4WQS - chains C and H of the 8 polymer chains in the assembly; structure by X-ray diffraction, 4.31 A resolution (low resolution: residue-level contacts below are approximate; hydrogen-bond / salt-bridge calls are withheld).

== Chain C ==
Protein: DNA-directed RNA polymerase subunit beta
Source organism: Thermus thermophilus HB8
Notes: EC 2.7.7.6
UniProt: Q8RQE9 (RPOB_THET8); residue numbers follow UniProt; this construct covers 1-1119
Sequence (1119 residues; row label = number of the first residue in the row):
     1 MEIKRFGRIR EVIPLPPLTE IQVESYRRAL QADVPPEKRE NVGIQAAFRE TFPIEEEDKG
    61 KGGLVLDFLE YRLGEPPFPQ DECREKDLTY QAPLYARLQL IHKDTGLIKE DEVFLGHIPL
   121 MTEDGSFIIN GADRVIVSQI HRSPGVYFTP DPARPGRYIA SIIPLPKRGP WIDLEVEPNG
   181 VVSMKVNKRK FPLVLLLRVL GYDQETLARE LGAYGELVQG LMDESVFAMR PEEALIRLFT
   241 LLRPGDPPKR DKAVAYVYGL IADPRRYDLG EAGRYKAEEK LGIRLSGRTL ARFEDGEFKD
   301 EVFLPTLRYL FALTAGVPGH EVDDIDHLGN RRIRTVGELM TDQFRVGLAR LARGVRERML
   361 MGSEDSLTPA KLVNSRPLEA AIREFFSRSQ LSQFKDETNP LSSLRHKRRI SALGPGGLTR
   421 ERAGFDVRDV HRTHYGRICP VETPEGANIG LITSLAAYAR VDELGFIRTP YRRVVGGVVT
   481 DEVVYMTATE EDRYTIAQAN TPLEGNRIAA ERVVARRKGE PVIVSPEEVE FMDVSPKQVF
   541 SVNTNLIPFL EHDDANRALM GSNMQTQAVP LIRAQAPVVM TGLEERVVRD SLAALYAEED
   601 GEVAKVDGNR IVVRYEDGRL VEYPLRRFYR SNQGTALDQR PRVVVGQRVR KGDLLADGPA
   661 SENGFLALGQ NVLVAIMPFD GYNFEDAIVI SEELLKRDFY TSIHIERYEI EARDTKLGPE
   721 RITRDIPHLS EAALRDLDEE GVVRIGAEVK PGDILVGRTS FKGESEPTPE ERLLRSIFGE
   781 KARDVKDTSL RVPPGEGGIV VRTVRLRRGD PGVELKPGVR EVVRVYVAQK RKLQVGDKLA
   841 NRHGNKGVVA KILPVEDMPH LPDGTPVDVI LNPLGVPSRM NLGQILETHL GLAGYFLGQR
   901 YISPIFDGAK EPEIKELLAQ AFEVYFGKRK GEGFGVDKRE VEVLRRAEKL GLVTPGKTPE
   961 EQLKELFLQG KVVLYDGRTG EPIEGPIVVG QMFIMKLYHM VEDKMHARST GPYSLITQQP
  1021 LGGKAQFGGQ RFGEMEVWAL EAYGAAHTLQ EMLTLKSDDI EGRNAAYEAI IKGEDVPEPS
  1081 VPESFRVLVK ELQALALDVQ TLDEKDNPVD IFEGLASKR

== Chain H ==
Molecule: 16-nt RNA strand
Sequence (16 nucleotides; numbered 1 to 16; the number before each row is that of its first residue):
     1 CCAGCCGGCG CUCGCA

== Chain C / chain H interface ==
Pairs across the interface - 25 pairs, chain C then chain H:
  Gln390(C) with C9(H); G10(H)
  Gln393(C) with G10(H)
  Arg409(C) with C11(H); U12(H)
  Leu413(C) with G10(H)
  Pro444(C) with U12(H)
  Glu445(C) with C13(H); A16(H)
  Ile452(C) with C11(H)
  Asn556(C) with A16(H)
  Met560(C) with C13(H)
  Asn563(C) with U12(H); C13(H)
  Gln567(C) with U12(H)
  Arg713(C) with A3(H); G4(H)
  Glu764(C) with C2(H); A3(H)
  Lys786(C) with C1(H)
  Lys838(C) with C13(H)
  Lys846(C) with C13(H); G14(H)
  Gly1022(C) with C5(H)
  Lys1024(C) with G4(H)
Other interface residues (no listed pair), chain C (29 interface residues in all): Arg405, Glu421, Asn448, Lys762, Arg879, Met1000, Glu1002, Pro1012, Leu1021, Gly1023, Ala1025
Other interface residues (no listed pair), chain H (14 interface residues in all): C6, C15

== Summary ==
Chain C and chain H form an interface of 29 and 14 residues respectively.
Here chain C is DNA-directed RNA polymerase subunit beta (Thermus thermophilus HB8) and chain H is a 16-nt RNA
strand. Entry 4WQS (Thermus thermophilus RNA polymerase backtracked complex) was determined by X-ray
diffraction, deposited together with 4WQT.
